Entry 9PDB (electron microscopy, 3.83 A resolution); this record covers chains B and C of the 7 polymer chains in the assembly.

== Chain B (and C) ==
Name: Vesicle-fusing ATPase
Organism: Cricetulus griseus
Notes: EC 3.6.4.6; chain C of this document is another copy of the same molecule, construct and numbering; everything in this record applies to it too
UniProt: P18708 (NSF_CRIGR); residues 1-744 here = UniProt positions 1-744
Sequence (747 residues; each row starts with the number of its first residue; numbers below 1 keep their minus sign (Gly-2 is residue -2)):
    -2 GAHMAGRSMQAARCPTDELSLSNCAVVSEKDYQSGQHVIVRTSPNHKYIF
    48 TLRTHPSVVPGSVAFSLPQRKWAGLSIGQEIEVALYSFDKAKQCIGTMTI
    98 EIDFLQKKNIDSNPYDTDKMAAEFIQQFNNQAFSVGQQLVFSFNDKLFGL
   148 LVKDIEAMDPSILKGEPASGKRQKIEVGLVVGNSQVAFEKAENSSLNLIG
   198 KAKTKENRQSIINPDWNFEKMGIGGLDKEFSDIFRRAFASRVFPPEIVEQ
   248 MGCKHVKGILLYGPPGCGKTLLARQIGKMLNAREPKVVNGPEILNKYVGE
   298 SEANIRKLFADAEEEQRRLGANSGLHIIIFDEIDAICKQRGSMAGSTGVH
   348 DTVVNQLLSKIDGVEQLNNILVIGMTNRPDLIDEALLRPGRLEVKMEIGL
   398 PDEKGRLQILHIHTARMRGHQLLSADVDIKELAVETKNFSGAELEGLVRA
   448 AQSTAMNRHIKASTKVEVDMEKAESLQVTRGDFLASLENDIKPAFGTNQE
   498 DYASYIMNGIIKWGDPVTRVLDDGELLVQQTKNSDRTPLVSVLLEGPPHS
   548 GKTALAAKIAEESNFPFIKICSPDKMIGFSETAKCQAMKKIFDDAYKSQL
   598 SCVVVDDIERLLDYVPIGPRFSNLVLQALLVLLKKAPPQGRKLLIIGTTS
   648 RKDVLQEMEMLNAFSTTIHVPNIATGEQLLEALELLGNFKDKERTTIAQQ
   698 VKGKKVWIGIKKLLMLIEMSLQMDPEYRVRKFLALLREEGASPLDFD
Not modelled in the structure: -2 to 206, 741-744 (chain C: -2 to 205, 741-744)
Differences from the reference sequence: expression tag (-2 to 0)
Curated features (UniProtKB/Swiss-Prot):
  - binding site (ATP): Asn505 to Trp510, Pro545 to Leu552
  - binding site (Mg(2+)): Thr550
  - modified residue: Lys105 (N6-acetyllysine), Ser207 (Phosphoserine), Tyr259 (Phosphotyrosine), Ser569 (Phosphoserine)
Small-molecule neighbours:
  - ADP (adenosine-5'-diphosphate): Gly219, Ile220, Gly221, Gly263, Cys264, Gly265, Lys266, Thr267, Leu268, Ile406, His410, Gly438, Ala439, Glu442
  - ATP (adenosine-5'-triphosphate): Met504, Asn505, Gly506, Ile507, Ile508, Trp510, Val514, His546, Ser547, Gly548, Lys549, Thr550, Ala551, Leu552, Asp604, Ile707, Lys708, Leu711
From the paper describing this entry:
  - binding site for ATP: Asn374, Arg385, Arg388
  - catalytic residues: Asp328, Glu329, Asn374, Arg388
  - binding site for phosphate ion: Glu329
  - mutagenesis - I209N: decreased catalytic activity on ternary SNARE complexes (citing earlier work)
  - mutagenesis - I209N: unchanged catalytic activity on binary SNARE complexes (citing earlier work)
  - post-translational modification sites: Ser207 (citing earlier work)
  - binding site for unknown sequence: Tyr294

== Interface between chain B and chain C ==
Residue-residue contacts (65; chain B residue first):
  Ile209(B) with Val463(C), hydrophobic
  Trp213(B) with Thr461(C); Lys462(C); Val463(C), hydrophobic
  Asn214(B) with Thr461(C)
  Phe215(B) with Thr461(C)
  Glu216(B) with Thr461(C)
  Arg232(B) with Thr451(C), hydrogen bond; Asn454(C)
  Arg233(B) with Asp487(C), salt bridge
  Ala236(B) with Met453(C)
  Ser237(B) with Met453(C)
  Phe240(B) with Met453(C), hydrophobic
  Gln247(B) with His417(C), hydrogen bond
  Met248(B) with Met414(C), hydrophobic; Leu419(C), hydrophobic; Leu473(C), hydrophobic
  Cys250(B) with Gln449(C), hydrogen bond
  Lys251(B) with Arg446(C)
  Tyr294(B) with Lys293(C)
  Val295(B) with Asn292(C); Lys293(C)
  Gly296(B) with Leu291(C)
  Arg337(B) with Asn374(C), hydrogen bond; Arg375(C)
  Met340(B) with Asp377(C); Leu378(C)
  Asp348(B) with Lys335(C), salt bridge
  Thr349(B) with Pro288(C)
  Asn352(B) with Ala332(C)
  Gln353(B) with Asn286(C)
  Ser356(B) with Asn286(C); Gly287(C); Glu329(C)
  Gly360(B) with Thr267(C); Arg271(C)
  Val361(B) with Arg271(C), hydrogen bond (backbone-side chain); Asp328(C)
  Gln363(B) with Arg271(C)
  Arg385(B) with Pro262(C)
  Pro386(B) with Ala439(C); Glu440(C)
  Gln526(B) with Gln719(C)
  Gln527(B) with Glu715(C); Gln719(C)
  Asp532(B) with Glu715(C)
  Arg533(B) with Glu715(C)
  Thr534(B) with Glu715(C)
  Lys586(B) with Ile574(C)
  Pro616(B) with Arg617(C)
  Phe618(B) with Arg617(C)
  Asn620(B) with Asp610(C), hydrogen bond
  Leu621(B) with Phe576(C)
  Gln624(B) with Arg607(C), hydrogen bond; Asp610(C), hydrogen bond; Tyr611(C)
  Leu627(B) with Arg607(C)
  Val628(B) with Ile574(C), hydrophobic
  Leu629(B) with Ile574(C), hydrophobic
  Lys632(B) with Asp571(C), salt bridge
  Glu654(B) with Ile614(C)
  Glu656(B) with Arg648(C), salt bridge
  Asn659(B) with His546(C)
  Ser662(B) with Lys709(C); Met712(C)
Interface residues without a listed pair, chain B (64 interface residues in all): Asp212, Phe231, Val239, Ile244, Gly249, Val253, Glu299, Arg303, Ser339, Ser343, Ser531, Arg617, Leu623, Ala625, Met655, Thr663
Interface residues without a listed pair, chain C (68 interface residues in all): Gly263, Val284, Glu289, Ile326, Asp331, Met340, Val346, Arg413, Ala447, Ser450, Ile457, Ser460, Val465, Ala470, Asn505, Pro545, Pro570, Val612, Pro613, Leu683, Asn685, Met716

== Overview ==
Chain B and chain C form an interface of 64 and 68 residues respectively; the contacts include 8 hydrogen
bonds and 4 salt bridges. Polar contacts include Arg233(B)-Asp487(C), Asp348(B)-Lys335(C) and
Lys632(B)-Asp571(C). From the paper: catalytic residues Asp328(B), Glu329(B) and Asn374(B) among others; I209N
of chain B reduces catalytic activity on ternary SNARE complexes.
Chain B and chain C are both Vesicle-fusing ATPase (Cricetulus griseus); the structure, 22bin20S complex
(NSF-alphaSNAP-2:2 syntaxin-1a:SNAP-25), hydrolyzing, class 22, was determined by electron microscopy,
deposited together with 9OJR, 9OJU, 9OJZ, 9OK3, 9OK5, 9OKC and 17 further entries.
